1B5E - chains A and B; structure by X-ray diffraction, 1.60 A resolution.

== Chain A (and B) ==
Protein: Protein (deoxycytidylate hydroxymethylase)
Organism: Enterobacteria phage T4
Notes: EC 2.1.2.8; chain B of this document is another copy of the same molecule, construct and numbering; everything in this record applies to it too
UniProt: P08773 (DCHM_BPT4); aligned to UniProt positions 1-241 over residues 1-241 (the alignment contains insertions or deletions, so no single offset holds)
Amino-acid sequence (246 residues; row label = number of the first residue in the row):
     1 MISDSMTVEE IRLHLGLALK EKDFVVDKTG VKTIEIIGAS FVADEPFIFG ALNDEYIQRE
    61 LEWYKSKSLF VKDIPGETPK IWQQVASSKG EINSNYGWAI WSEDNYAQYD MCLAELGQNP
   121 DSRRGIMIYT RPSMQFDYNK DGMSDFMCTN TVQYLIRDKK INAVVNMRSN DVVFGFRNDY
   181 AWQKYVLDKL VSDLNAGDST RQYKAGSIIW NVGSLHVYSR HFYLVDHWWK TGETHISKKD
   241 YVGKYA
Disordered / not traced: 242-246
Residues lining bound ligands: 2'-deoxycytidine-5'-monophosphate (DCM): Lys28, Tyr96, Phe146, Cys148, Met167, Arg168, Ser169, Asn170, Asp171, Gly175, Asp179, His216, Tyr218
Swiss-Prot annotation at these positions:
  - active site: Cys148

== Chain A / chain B interface ==
Pairs across the interface (100):
  Met1(A) - His14(B)
  Met1(A) - Asp23(B)  hydrogen bond (backbone-side chain)
  Met1(A) - Glu35(B)  hydrogen bond (backbone-backbone)
  Met1(A) - Ile36(B)
  Met1(A) - Ile37(B)  hydrogen bond (backbone-backbone)
  Ile2(A) - Ile37(B)
  Ser3(A) - Met6(B)
  Ser3(A) - Ile36(B)
  Ser3(A) - Ile37(B)  hydrogen bond (backbone-backbone)
  Ser3(A) - Gly38(B)
  Asp4(A) - Met6(B)
  Asp4(A) - His14(B)  salt bridge
  Met6(A) - Ser3(B)
  Met6(A) - Asp4(B)
  His14(A) - Met1(B)
  His14(A) - Asp4(B)  salt bridge
  Asp23(A) - Met1(B)  hydrogen bond (side chain-backbone)
  Val25(A) - Arg157(B)
  Val26(A) - Asp121(B)
  Asp27(A) - Arg123(B)  salt bridge
  Lys28(A) - Arg123(B)
  Lys28(A) - Arg124(B)
  Glu35(A) - Met1(B)  hydrogen bond (backbone-backbone)
  Glu35(A) - Arg157(B)  salt bridge
  Ile36(A) - Met1(B)
  Ile36(A) - Ser3(B)
  Ile37(A) - Met1(B)  hydrogen bond (backbone-backbone)
  Ile37(A) - Ile2(B)
  Ile37(A) - Ser3(B)  hydrogen bond (backbone-backbone)
  Ile37(A) - Leu155(B)  hydrophobic
  Gly38(A) - Ser3(B)
  Ser40(A) - Ser40(B)
  Asn105(A) - Pro132(B)
  Tyr106(A) - Pro132(B)
  Tyr106(A) - Ser133(B)
  Tyr106(A) - Phe136(B)  hydrophobic
  Gln108(A) - Pro132(B)  hydrogen bond (side chain-backbone)
  Gln108(A) - Gln135(B)  hydrogen bond
  Met111(A) - Gln135(B)
  Met111(A) - Phe136(B)  hydrophobic
  Asp121(A) - Val26(B)
  Arg123(A) - Asp27(B)  salt bridge
  Arg123(A) - Lys28(B)
  Arg123(A) - Arg168(B)  hydrogen bond (backbone-side chain)
  Arg123(A) - Ser169(B)  hydrogen bond
  Arg123(A) - Ser214(B)
  Arg123(A) - His216(B)
  Arg123(A) - Tyr218(B)  hydrogen bond
  Arg124(A) - Lys28(B)
  Arg124(A) - Tyr138(B)
  Arg124(A) - Ser144(B)  hydrogen bond
  Arg124(A) - Phe146(B)
  Arg124(A) - Arg168(B)
  Ile126(A) - Gln135(B)  hydrogen bond (backbone-side chain)
  Ile126(A) - Phe146(B)  hydrophobic
  Ile126(A) - Asn150(B)
  Ile128(A) - Thr130(B)
  Ile128(A) - Arg131(B)
  Ile128(A) - Pro132(B)
  Thr130(A) - Ile128(B)
  Thr130(A) - Pro132(B)
  Arg131(A) - Ile128(B)
  Arg131(A) - Pro132(B)
  Pro132(A) - Asn105(B)
  Pro132(A) - Tyr106(B)
  Pro132(A) - Gln108(B)  hydrogen bond (backbone-side chain)
  Pro132(A) - Ile128(B)
  Pro132(A) - Thr130(B)
  Pro132(A) - Arg131(B)
  Ser133(A) - Tyr106(B)
  Gln135(A) - Gln108(B)  hydrogen bond
  Gln135(A) - Met111(B)
  Gln135(A) - Ile126(B)  hydrogen bond (side chain-backbone)
  Phe136(A) - Tyr106(B)  hydrophobic
  Phe136(A) - Met111(B)  hydrophobic
  Tyr138(A) - Arg124(B)
  Ser144(A) - Arg124(B)  hydrogen bond
  Phe146(A) - Arg124(B)
  Phe146(A) - Ile126(B)  hydrophobic
  Asn150(A) - Ile126(B)
  Asn150(A) - Thr151(B)  hydrogen bond
  Thr151(A) - Asn150(B)  hydrogen bond
  Thr151(A) - Asn166(B)
  Gln153(A) - Arg168(B)  hydrogen bond (side chain-backbone)
  Gln153(A) - Gly213(B)
  Leu155(A) - Ile37(B)  hydrophobic
  Leu155(A) - Gly213(B)
  Arg157(A) - Val25(B)
  Arg157(A) - Glu35(B)  salt bridge
  Asn166(A) - Thr151(B)  hydrogen bond
  Asn166(A) - Asn166(B)
  Arg168(A) - Arg123(B)  hydrogen bond (side chain-backbone)
  Arg168(A) - Arg124(B)
  Arg168(A) - Gln153(B)  hydrogen bond (backbone-side chain)
  Ser169(A) - Arg123(B)  hydrogen bond
  Gly213(A) - Gln153(B)
  Gly213(A) - Leu155(B)
  Ser214(A) - Arg123(B)
  His216(A) - Arg123(B)
  Tyr218(A) - Arg123(B)  hydrogen bond
Interface residues without a listed pair, chain A (58 interface residues in all): Ala18, Thr33, Ala39, Cys112, Asn119, Met127, Met134, Asp145, Val164, Met167, Ile209, Asn211
Interface residues without a listed pair, chain B (57 interface residues in all): Ala18, Thr33, Ala39, Glu115, Asn119, Met134, Asp145, Val164, Met167, Ile209, Asn211

== Overview ==
58 residues of chain A face 57 of chain B across their interface, with 27 hydrogen bonds and 6 salt bridges.
Polar pairs include Asp4(A)-His14(B), Asp27(A)-Arg123(B) and Glu35(A)-Arg157(B). Chain A binds
2'-deoxycytidine-5'-monophosphate. From UniProt: active-site residue Cys148(A) on chain A.
Both chains are Protein (deoxycytidylate hydroxymethylase) (Enterobacteria phage T4). Entry 1B5E (Dcmp
hydroxymethylase from T4) was determined by X-ray diffraction together with 1B49 from the same study.
